Entry 2DNJ (X-ray diffraction, 2.00 A resolution); this record covers chains B and A of the 3 polymer chains in the assembly.

== Chain B ==
Molecule: 8-nt DNA strand
Sequence (8 nucleotides; each row starts with the number of its first residue):
   301 GCGATCGC

== Chain A ==
Molecule: Deoxyribonuclease I
From: Bos taurus
Notes: EC 3.1.21.1
UniProt: P00639 (DNAS1_BOVIN); residues 1-260 here correspond to UniProt positions 23-282 (UniProt number = residue number + 22)
Sequence (260 residues; row label = number of the first residue in the row):
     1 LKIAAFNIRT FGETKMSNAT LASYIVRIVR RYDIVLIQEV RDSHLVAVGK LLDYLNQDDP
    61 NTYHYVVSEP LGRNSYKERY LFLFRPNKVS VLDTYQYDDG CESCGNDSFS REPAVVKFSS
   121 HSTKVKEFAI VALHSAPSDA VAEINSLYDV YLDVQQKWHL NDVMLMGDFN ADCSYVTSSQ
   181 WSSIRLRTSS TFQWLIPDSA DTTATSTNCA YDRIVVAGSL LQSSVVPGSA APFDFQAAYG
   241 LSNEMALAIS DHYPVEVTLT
Disordered / not traced: 100-106
Swiss-Prot annotation at these positions:
  - active site: Glu78, His134
  - site: Glu13 (Involved in actin-binding), Tyr65 (Nitration by tetranitromethane destroys a Ca(2+) binding site and inactivates enzyme), Val67 (Involved in actin-binding)
  - glycosylation: Asn18 (N-linked (GlcNAc...) asparagine)
Disulfide bonds: Cys173-Cys209
Covalent attachments: N-acetylglucosamine (NAG) linked to Asn18

== Interface between chain B and chain A ==
Contacting residue pairs (12):
  DG303(B) - Arg9(A)  base contact
  DA304(B) - Arg9(A)  base contact
  DT305(B) - Thr10(A)  sugar contact
  DT305(B) - Arg41(A)  hydrogen bond to the base
  DC306(B) - Thr10(A)  sugar contact
  DC306(B) - Gly12(A)  phosphate contact
  DC306(B) - Glu13(A)  hydrogen bond to the phosphate
  DC306(B) - Thr14(A)  hydrogen bond to the phosphate
  DC306(B) - Arg41(A)  hydrogen bond to the base
  DG307(B) - Arg41(A)  phosphate contact
  DG307(B) - Asp42(A)  phosphate contact
  DG307(B) - Ser43(A)  hydrogen bond to the phosphate
Interface residues without a listed pair, chain A (9 interface residues in all): Lys15

== Overview ==
Chain B and chain A form an interface of 5 and 9 residues respectively, with 5 hydrogen bonds. Polar pairs
include DT305(B)-Arg41(A), DC306(B)-Arg41(A) and DC306(B)-Glu13(A). Covalently linked N-acetylglucosamine: at
Asn18(A). From UniProt: active-site residues Glu78(A) and His134(A) on chain A.
Chain B is an 8-nt DNA strand and chain A is Deoxyribonuclease I (Bos taurus); the structure, Dnase I-induced
DNA conformation. 2 angstroms structure of a dnase I-octamer complex, was determined by X-ray diffraction.
